Entry 1ZAW (X-ray diffraction, 2.30 A resolution); this record covers chains A and X of the 7 polymer chains in the assembly.

# Chain A
Name: 50S ribosomal protein L10
Source organism: Thermotoga maritima
Reference sequence: P29394 (RL10_THEMA); numbering as in UniProt (aligned over 1-179)
Amino-acid sequence (180 residues; numbered 0 to 179; the number before each row is that of its first residue; numbering starts at 0):
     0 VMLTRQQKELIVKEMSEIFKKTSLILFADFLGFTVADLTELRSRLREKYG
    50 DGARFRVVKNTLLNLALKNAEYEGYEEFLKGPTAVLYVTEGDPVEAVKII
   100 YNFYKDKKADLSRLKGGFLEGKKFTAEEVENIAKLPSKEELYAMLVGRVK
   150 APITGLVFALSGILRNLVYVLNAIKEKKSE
Unresolved in the structure: 178-179
Sequence notes: cloning artifact (0); modified residue (1, 14, 143)
Modified / non-standard residues: Mse-1 (selenomethionine; parent Met); Mse-14 (selenomethionine; parent Met); Mse-143 (selenomethionine; parent Met)

# Chain X
Name: 50S ribosomal protein L7/L12
Source organism: Thermotoga maritima
Notes: fragment: N-terminal domain
Reference sequence: P29396 (RL7_THEMA); residues 1-30 here = UniProt positions 1-30
Amino-acid sequence (30 residues; row label = number of the first residue in the row):
     1 MTIDEIIEAIEKLTVSELAELVKKLEDKFG
Unresolved in the structure: 30
Sequence notes: modified residue (1)
Modified / non-standard residues: Mse-1 (selenomethionine; parent Met)

# How chain A and chain X interact
Contacting residue pairs - 7 pairs, chain A then chain X:
  Pro-151(A) with Leu-18(X), hydrophobic; Val-22(X)
  Gly-154(A) with Val-22(X)
  Leu-155(A) with Leu-18(X), hydrophobic; Val-22(X), hydrophobic; Leu-25(X), hydrophobic
  Ile-162(A) with Phe-29(X), hydrophobic
Also at the interface, not in a pair above, chain A (8 interface residues in all): Ile-152, Ala-158, Leu-159, Asn-165
Also at the interface, not in a pair above, chain X (7 interface residues in all): Ile-10, Val-15, Glu-26

# Summary
The interface between chain A and chain X involves 8 residues on one side and 7 on the other.
Here chain A is 50S ribosomal protein L10 and chain X is 50S ribosomal protein L7/L12, both from Thermotoga
maritima. Entry 1ZAW (Ribosomal Protein L10-L12(NTD) Complex, Space Group P212121, Form A) was determined by
X-ray diffraction (same publication as 1ZAV and 1ZAX).
